PDB entry 1NJB | X-ray diffraction, 2.74 A resolution | chain A

Chain A:
Name: Thymidylate synthase
Organism: Lactobacillus casei
Notes: EC 2.1.1.45
Reference sequence: P00469 (TYSY_LACCA); residue numbers follow UniProt; this construct covers 1-316
Chain sequence (316 residues; row label = number of the first residue in the row):
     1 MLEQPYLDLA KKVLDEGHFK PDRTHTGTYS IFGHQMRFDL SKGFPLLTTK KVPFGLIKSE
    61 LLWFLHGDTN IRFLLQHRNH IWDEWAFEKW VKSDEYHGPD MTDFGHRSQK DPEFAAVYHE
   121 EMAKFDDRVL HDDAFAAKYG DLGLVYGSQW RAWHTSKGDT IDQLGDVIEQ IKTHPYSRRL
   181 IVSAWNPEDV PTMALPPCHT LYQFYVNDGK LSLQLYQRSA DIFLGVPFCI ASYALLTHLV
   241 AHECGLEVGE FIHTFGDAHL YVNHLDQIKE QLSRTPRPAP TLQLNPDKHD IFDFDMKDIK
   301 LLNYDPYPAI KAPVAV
Sequence notes: engineered mutation Cys-229 (Asn in P00469)
UniProt features mapped onto this chain:
  - active site: Cys-198 (Nucleophile)
  - binding site (dUMP): Arg-23, Arg-178, Arg-179, Arg-218 to Asp-221, His-259 to Tyr-261
  - binding site ((6R)-5,10-methylene-5,6,7,8-tetrahydrofolate): Asp-221, Ala-315
Residues lining bound ligands: 2'-deoxyuridine 5'-monophosphate (UMP): Arg-23, Arg-178, Arg-179, Leu-195, Cys-198, His-199, Gln-217, Arg-218, Ser-219, Ala-220, Asp-221, Gly-225, His-259, Tyr-261

Overview:
Ligands of chain A: 2'-deoxyuridine 5'-monophosphate. UniProt lists active-site residue Cys-198, 10
dUMP-binding residues and (6R)-5,10-methylene-5,6,7,8-tetrahydrofolate-binding residues Asp-221 and Ala-315.
Chain A is Thymidylate synthase (Lactobacillus casei); the structure, Thymidylate synthase, was determined by
X-ray diffraction together with 1NJA, 1NJC, 1NJD and 1NJE from the same study.
